Entry 4I7Z (X-ray diffraction, 2.80 A resolution); this record covers chains B and C of the 8 polymer chains in the assembly.

[Chain B]
Name: Cytochrome b6-f complex subunit 4
From: Mastigocladus laminosus
UniProt: P83792 (PETD_MASLA); residues 1-160 here = UniProt positions 1-160
Chain sequence (160 residues; each row starts with the number of its first residue):
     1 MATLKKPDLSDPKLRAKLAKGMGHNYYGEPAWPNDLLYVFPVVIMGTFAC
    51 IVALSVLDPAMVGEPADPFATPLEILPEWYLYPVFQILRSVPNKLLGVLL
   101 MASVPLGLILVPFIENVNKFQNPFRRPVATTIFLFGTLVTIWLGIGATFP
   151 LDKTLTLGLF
Not modelled in the structure: 1
Metal / ion sites: Cd2+: D58 (shared with 1 residue of chain F)
Small-molecule neighbours:
  - 1E2 ((2S)-3-(acetyloxy)-2-hydroxypropyl 6-deoxy-6-sulfo-beta-D-glucopyranoside): W32, P33, L37, Y38
  - beta-carotene (BCR): V43, G46, T47
  - chlorophyll a (CLA): Y80, P83, V84, I87, M101, A102, V104, P105, L106, L108, I132, F133, F135, G136, V139, T140, L143
  - heme (HEM): N25, D35, V39, F40, V43, I44
  - OZ2 ((2R)-3-{[(R)-{[(2S)-2,3-dihydroxypropyl]oxy}(hydroxy)phosphoryl]oxy}-2-[(6Z)-tridec-6-enoyloxy]propyl (9Z)-octadec-9-enoate), molecule 1: T47, C50, L54
  - OZ2, molecule 2: I87, L100, S103, V104, G107, L108, V111, I114, E115, N118, R125, R126, P127, V128, A129, I132

[Chain C]
Name: Apocytochrome f
From: Mastigocladus laminosus
UniProt: P83793 (CYF_MASLA); residues 1-289 here correspond to UniProt positions 45-333 (UniProt number = residue number + 44)
Chain sequence (289 residues; each row starts with the number of its first residue):
     1 YPFWAQQTYPPTPREPTGRIVCANCHLAAKPAEVEVPQSVLPDTVFKAVV
    51 KIPYDTKLQQVAADGSKVGLNVGAVLMLPEGFKIAPEERIPEELKKEVGD
   101 VYFQPYKEGQDNVLLVGPLPGEQYQEIVFPVLSPNPTTDKNIHFGKYAIH
   151 LGANRGRGQIYPTGEKSNNNVFTASATGTITKIAKEEDEYGNVKYQVSIQ
   201 TDSGKTVVDTIPAGPELIVSEGQAVKAGEALTNNPNVGGFGQDDTEIVLQ
   251 DPNRVKWMIAFICLVMLAQLMLILKKKQVEKVQAAEMNF
Not modelled in the structure: 289
Construct notes: engineered mutation P11 (Glu55 in P83793)
Metal / ion sites: heme Fe: Y1, H26; Cd2+: H143 (shared with 1 residue of chain A)
Small-molecule neighbours:
  - 1E2 ((2S)-3-(acetyloxy)-2-hydroxypropyl 6-deoxy-6-sulfo-beta-D-glucopyranoside): K275, Q278, V279
  - heme (HEM): Y1, P2, W4, A5, T8, Y9, C22, C25, H26, Q60, G69, L70, N71, V72, G73, A74, V75, V116, P118, G152, N154, G156, R157, G158, Q159, I160, Y161, P162
  - OZ2 ((2R)-3-{[(R)-{[(2S)-2,3-dihydroxypropyl]oxy}(hydroxy)phosphoryl]oxy}-2-[(6Z)-tridec-6-enoyloxy]propyl (9Z)-octadec-9-enoate), molecule 1: V36, P37, Q38
  - OZ2, molecule 2: D251, N253, R254, W257, M258, A260, F261, L264
Swiss-Prot annotation at these positions:
  - binding site (heme): Y1, C22, C25, H26

[How chain B and chain C interact]
Residue-residue contacts (37):
  T3(B) - Q283(C)  hydrogen bond
  P33(B) - Q283(C)
  N34(B) - K276(C)
  N34(B) - Q283(C)  hydrogen bond
  Y38(B) - L272(C)
  Y38(B) - K275(C)
  Y38(B) - K276(C)
  Y38(B) - V279(C)  hydrophobic
  P41(B) - L272(C)  hydrophobic
  V42(B) - Q269(C)  hydrogen bond (backbone-side chain)
  V42(B) - I273(C)  hydrophobic
  M45(B) - V265(C)  hydrophobic
  M45(B) - A268(C)  hydrophobic
  G46(B) - Q269(C)
  F48(B) - F261(C)  hydrophobic
  A49(B) - I262(C)
  A53(B) - M258(C)  hydrophobic
  V56(B) - Q250(C)  hydrogen bond (backbone-side chain)
  V56(B) - R254(C)
  V56(B) - M258(C)  hydrophobic
  L57(B) - Q38(C)  hydrogen bond (backbone-side chain)
  L57(B) - Q250(C)
  L57(B) - M258(C)  hydrophobic
  D58(B) - K146(C)  salt bridge
  P59(B) - K146(C)
  M61(B) - K146(C)
  M61(B) - E246(C)
  E64(B) - R14(C)  salt bridge
  E64(B) - P16(C)
  D67(B) - P16(C)
  A70(B) - P16(C)  hydrophobic
  A70(B) - T17(C)
  T71(B) - T17(C)
  P72(B) - T17(C)
  L73(B) - T17(C)
  L73(B) - R19(C)
  E74(B) - D244(C)
Other interface residues (no listed pair), chain B (30 interface residues in all): E29, P30, D35, L37, V39, V52, A60
Other interface residues (no listed pair), chain C (29 interface residues in all): G18, S39, Y147, A148, V248, V255, E280

[In short]
30 residues of chain B and 29 residues of chain C are in contact, with 5 hydrogen bonds and 2 salt bridges.
Among the polar pairs are D58(B)-K146(C), E64(B)-R14(C) and T3(B)-Q283(C).
Chain B is Cytochrome b6-f complex subunit 4 and chain C is Apocytochrome f, both from Mastigocladus
laminosus; the structure, Crystal structure of cytochrome b6f in DOPG, with disordered Rieske Iron-Sulfur
Protein soluble domain, was determined by X-ray diffraction.
